Entry 9BAT (X-ray diffraction, 2.90 A resolution); this record covers chain A.

== Chain A ==
Molecule: Lanosterol 14-alpha demethylase
Organism: Coryphaenoides armatus
Notes: EC 1.14.14.154
Amino-acid sequence (449 residues; each row starts with the number of its first residue):
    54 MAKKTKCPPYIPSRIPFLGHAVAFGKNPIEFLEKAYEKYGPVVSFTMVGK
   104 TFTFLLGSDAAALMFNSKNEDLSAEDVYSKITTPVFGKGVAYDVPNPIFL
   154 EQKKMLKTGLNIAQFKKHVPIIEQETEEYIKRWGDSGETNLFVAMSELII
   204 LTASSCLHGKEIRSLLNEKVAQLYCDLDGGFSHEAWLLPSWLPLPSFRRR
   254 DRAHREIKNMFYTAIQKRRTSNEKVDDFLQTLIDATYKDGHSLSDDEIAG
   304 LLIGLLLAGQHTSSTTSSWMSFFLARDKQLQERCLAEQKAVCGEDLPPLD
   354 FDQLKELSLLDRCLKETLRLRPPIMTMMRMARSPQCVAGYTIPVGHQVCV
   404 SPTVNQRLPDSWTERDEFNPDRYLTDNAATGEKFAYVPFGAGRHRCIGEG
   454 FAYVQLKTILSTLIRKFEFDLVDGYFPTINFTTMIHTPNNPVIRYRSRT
Disordered / not traced: 54-57, 234-235
Bound ions: heme Fe near C449 (its only coordinating residue here)
Small-molecule neighbours: heme (HEM): Y131, Y145, F152, K156, L210, L308, A311, G312, T315, S316, T319, L371, P376, I377, M380, R382, P441, F442, G443, H447, R448, C449, I450, G451, F454, A455, L459
What the authors report for this chain:
  - heme coordination: C449
  - binding site for heme: Y131, Y145, K156, R382
  - conformationally variable residues (helix shift, loop rearrangement, order/disorder transition): G232 to R258, A311 to Q313, P441 to I450, T481 to P494

== Summary ==
Bound to chain A: heme. The paper reports a binding site for heme at Y131, Y145 and K156 among others; heme
coordination by C449.
Chain A is Lanosterol 14-alpha demethylase (Coryphaenoides armatus); the structure, Crystal structure of
sterol 14 alpha-demethylase (CYP51) from deep-sea fish Coryphaenoides armatus (abyssal grenadier) in the ...,
was determined by X-ray diffraction (same publication as 8SBI).
